Entry 4QXJ (X-ray diffraction, 2.80 A resolution); this record covers chains Q and R of the 28 polymer chains in the assembly.

Chain Q:
Name: Proteasome subunit alpha type-4
Source organism: Saccharomyces cerevisiae
Notes: EC 3.4.25.1
Reference sequence: P40303 (PSA4_YEAST); residues -1 to 252 here correspond to UniProt positions 1-254 (UniProt number = residue number + 2)
Amino-acid sequence (254 residues; each row starts with the number of its first residue; numbers below 1 keep their minus sign (Met-1 is residue -1)):
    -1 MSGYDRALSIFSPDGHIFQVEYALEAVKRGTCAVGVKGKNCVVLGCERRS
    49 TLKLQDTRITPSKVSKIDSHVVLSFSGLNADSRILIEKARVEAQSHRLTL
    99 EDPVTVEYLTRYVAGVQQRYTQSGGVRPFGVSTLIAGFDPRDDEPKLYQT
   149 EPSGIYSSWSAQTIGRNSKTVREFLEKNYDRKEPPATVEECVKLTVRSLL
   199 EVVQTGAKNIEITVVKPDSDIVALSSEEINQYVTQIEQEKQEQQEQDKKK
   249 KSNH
Not modelled in the structure: -1 to 0, 241-252
Curated features (UniProtKB/Swiss-Prot):
  - modified residue: Thr58 (Phosphothreonine)

Chain R:
Name: Proteasome subunit alpha type-5
Source organism: Saccharomyces cerevisiae
Notes: EC 3.4.25.1
Reference sequence: P32379 (PSA5_YEAST); residues -7 to 252 here correspond to UniProt positions 1-260 (UniProt number = residue number + 8)
Amino-acid sequence (260 residues; row label = number of the first residue in the row; numbers below 1 keep their minus sign (Met-7 is residue -7)):
    -7 MFLTRSEYDRGVSTFSPEGRLFQVEYSLEAIKLGSTAIGIATKEGVVLGV
    43 EKRATSPLLESDSIEKIVEIDRHIGCAMSGLTADARSMIEHARTAAVTHN
    93 LYYDEDINVESLTQSVCDLALRFGEGASGEERLMSRPFGVALLIAGHDAD
   143 DGYQLFHAEPSGTFYRYNAKAIGSGSEGAQAELLNEWHSSLTLKEAELLV
   193 LKILKQVMEEKLDENNAQLSCITKQDGFKIYDNEKTAELIKELKEKEAAE
   243 SPEEADVEMS
Not modelled in the structure: -7 to 0, 118-124, 243-252

How chain Q and chain R interact:
Contacting residue pairs (65; chain Q residue first):
  Asp3(Q) - Glu117(R)
  Arg4(Q) - Asp1(R)  salt bridge
  Arg4(Q) - Glu117(R)
  Ala5(Q) - Val4(R)  hydrophobic
  Ala5(Q) - Glu117(R)
  Ala5(Q) - Ser127(R)
  Ser7(Q) - Ser127(R)
  Ser7(Q) - Arg128(R)
  Ile8(Q) - Asp1(R)
  Ile8(Q) - Gln15(R)
  Phe9(Q) - Gln15(R)
  Phe9(Q) - Tyr18(R)  hydrophobic
  Phe9(Q) - Ser19(R)
  Phe9(Q) - Ala22(R)  hydrophobic
  Phe9(Q) - Leu73(R)  hydrophobic
  Phe9(Q) - Arg128(R)
  Phe9(Q) - Pro129(R)
  Phe9(Q) - Gly131(R)
  Ser10(Q) - Tyr18(R)
  Pro11(Q) - Tyr18(R)  hydrophobic
  Pro11(Q) - Glu21(R)
  Asp12(Q) - Glu21(R)
  Gly13(Q) - Tyr18(R)
  Gly13(Q) - Glu21(R)
  Gly13(Q) - Ala22(R)
  His14(Q) - Leu25(R)
  Ile15(Q) - Leu73(R)  hydrophobic
  Ile15(Q) - Arg128(R)
  Lys35(Q) - Glu52(R)  salt bridge
  Gln116(Q) - Ala75(R)
  Gln116(Q) - Asp76(R)
  Gln116(Q) - Arg128(R)
  Thr119(Q) - Arg128(R)  hydrogen bond (backbone-side chain)
  Gln120(Q) - Met126(R)
  Gln120(Q) - Ser127(R)  hydrogen bond (backbone-backbone)
  Gln120(Q) - Arg128(R)
  Gln120(Q) - Phe130(R)
  Ser121(Q) - Ser127(R)
  Gly122(Q) - Ser127(R)
  Ser151(Q) - Ala75(R)
  Gly152(Q) - Ala75(R)
  Ile153(Q) - Thr74(R)
  Ile153(Q) - Ala75(R)
  Ser155(Q) - Leu51(R)
  Ser155(Q) - Ser55(R)
  Ser156(Q) - Leu51(R)
  Ser156(Q) - Glu52(R)  hydrogen bond (backbone-backbone)
  Ser156(Q) - Ser55(R)  hydrogen bond (backbone-side chain)
  Trp157(Q) - Thr47(R)
  Trp157(Q) - Ser48(R)
  Trp157(Q) - Leu50(R)
  Trp157(Q) - Leu51(R)
  Trp157(Q) - Glu52(R)
  Ser158(Q) - Leu50(R)  hydrogen bond (backbone-backbone)
  Ser158(Q) - Glu52(R)  hydrogen bond
  Ala159(Q) - Leu50(R)
  Leu173(Q) - Leu50(R)  hydrophobic
  Glu174(Q) - Ser48(R)  hydrogen bond
  Glu174(Q) - Pro49(R)
  Glu174(Q) - Leu50(R)
  Tyr177(Q) - Leu50(R)  hydrophobic
  Arg179(Q) - Pro49(R)  hydrogen bond (side chain-backbone)
  Arg179(Q) - Leu50(R)
  Arg179(Q) - Leu51(R)  hydrogen bond (side chain-backbone)
  Arg179(Q) - Glu52(R)
Also at the interface, not in a pair above, chain Q (32 interface residues in all): Tyr154, Arg170
Also at the interface, not in a pair above, chain R (29 interface residues in all): Ser53, Glu57, Ser79

Summary:
The interface between chain Q and chain R involves 32 residues on one side and 29 on the other, with 9
hydrogen bonds and 2 salt bridges. Polar contacts include Arg4(Q)-Asp1(R), Lys35(Q)-Glu52(R) and
Thr119(Q)-Arg128(R).
Chain Q is Proteasome subunit alpha type-4 and chain R is Proteasome subunit alpha type-5, both from
Saccharomyces cerevisiae; the structure, yCP beta5-M45A mutant in complex with the epoxyketone inhibitor ONX
0914, was determined by X-ray diffraction, deposited together with 4QUX, 4QUY, 4QV0, 4QV1, 4QV3, 4QV4 and 42
further entries.
